5SX2 - chains A and B; structure by X-ray diffraction, 2.15 A resolution.

== Chain A (and B) ==
Protein: Catalase-peroxidase
Source organism: Burkholderia pseudomallei (strain 1710b)
Notes: EC 1.11.1.21; chain B of this document is another copy of the same molecule, construct and numbering; everything in this record applies to it too
Reference sequence: Q3JNW6 (KATG_BURP1); residues 21-748 here correspond to UniProt positions 1-728 (UniProt number = residue number - 20)
Sequence (728 residues; row label = number of the first residue in the row):
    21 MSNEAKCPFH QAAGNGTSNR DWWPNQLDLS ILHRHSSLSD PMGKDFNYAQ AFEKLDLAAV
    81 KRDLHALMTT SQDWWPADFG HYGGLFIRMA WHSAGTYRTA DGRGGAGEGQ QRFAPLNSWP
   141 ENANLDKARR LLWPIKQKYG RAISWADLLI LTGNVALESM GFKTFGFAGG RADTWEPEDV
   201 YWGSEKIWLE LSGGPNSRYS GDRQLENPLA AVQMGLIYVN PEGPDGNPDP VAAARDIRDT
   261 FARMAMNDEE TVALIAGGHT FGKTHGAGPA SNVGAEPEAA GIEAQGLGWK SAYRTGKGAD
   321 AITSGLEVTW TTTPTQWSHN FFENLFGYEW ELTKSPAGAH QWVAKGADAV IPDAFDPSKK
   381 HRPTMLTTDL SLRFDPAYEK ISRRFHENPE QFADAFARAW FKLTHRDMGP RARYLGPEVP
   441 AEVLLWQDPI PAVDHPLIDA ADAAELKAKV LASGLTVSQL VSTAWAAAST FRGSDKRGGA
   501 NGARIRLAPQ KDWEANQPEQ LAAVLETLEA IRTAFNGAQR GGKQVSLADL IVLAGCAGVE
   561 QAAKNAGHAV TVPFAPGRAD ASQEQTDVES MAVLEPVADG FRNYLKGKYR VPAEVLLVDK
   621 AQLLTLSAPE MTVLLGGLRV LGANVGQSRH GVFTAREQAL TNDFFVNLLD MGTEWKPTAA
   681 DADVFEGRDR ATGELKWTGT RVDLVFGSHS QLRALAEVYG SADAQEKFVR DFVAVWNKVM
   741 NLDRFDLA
Not modelled in the structure: 21-35
Differences from the reference sequence: engineered mutation Glu141 (Asp121 in Q3JNW6)
Modified residues: Trp111 (1-hydroperoxy-L-tryptophan; TOX)
Covalently attached groups: covalent link Trp111-Tyr238; covalent link Tyr238-Met264
Bound ions: Na+: Gly122, Gly124, Ser494; heme Fe near His279 (its only coordinating residue here)
Ligand contacts:
  - heme (HEM): Asp98, Gly104, Leu105, Ile107, Arg108, Trp111, Glu141, Val239, Pro241, Ile257, Phe261, Leu274, Ile275, Gly278, His279, Phe281, Gly282, Lys283, Thr284, His285, Thr323, Ser324, Leu326, Trp330, Leu386, Thr388, Phe416, Trp420
  - oxygen molecule (OXY), molecule 1: Arg108, Trp111, His112, Glu141, Ile237
  - oxygen molecule (OXY), molecule 2: Trp111, Glu141, Ile237, Tyr238, Val239
Swiss-Prot annotation at these positions:
  - active site: His112 (Proton acceptor)
  - binding site (heme b): His279
  - site: Arg108 (Transition state stabilizer)
  - cross-link: Trp111 to Tyr238 (Tryptophyl-tyrosyl-methioninium (Trp-Tyr) (with M-244)), Tyr238 to Met264 (Tryptophyl-tyrosyl-methioninium (Tyr-Met) (with W-91))

== How chain A and chain B interact ==
Contacting residue pairs (159):
  Gly36(A) with Tyr201(B); Gly203(B); Ser204(B)
  Thr37(A) with Gly203(B), hydrogen bond (backbone-backbone); Ser204(B), hydrogen bond (side chain-backbone); Glu205(B), hydrogen bond (side chain-backbone); Lys206(B), hydrogen bond
  Asn39(A) with Ala134(B), hydrogen bond (side chain-backbone); Pro135(B); Pro197(B)
  Trp42(A) with Glu205(B); Lys206(B); Ile207(B); Trp208(B), hydrophobic; Met234(B), hydrophobic
  Trp43(A) with Pro135(B), hydrophobic; Ser138(B); Trp208(B), hydrophobic; Glu296(B), hydrogen bond; Glu298(B); Ala299(B)
  Gln46(A) with Glu298(B), hydrogen bond (side chain-backbone)
  His53(A) with Leu58(B); Ser59(B)
  Arg54(A) with Leu58(B)
  Ser56(A) with Ser56(B); Leu58(B)
  Leu58(A) with His53(B); Arg54(B); Ser56(B); Ser627(B); Pro629(B)
  Ser59(A) with His53(B); Pro629(B)
  Pro61(A) with Leu715(B), hydrophobic; Val718(B), hydrophobic; Tyr719(B); Lys727(B), hydrogen bond (backbone-side chain)
  Met62(A) with Val718(B), hydrophobic
  Lys64(A) with Lys64(B)
  Trp94(A) with Met671(B), hydrophobic; Arg690(B)
  Arg132(A) with Ser710(B); Ala714(B); Glu717(B), salt bridge
  Phe133(A) with Ser710(B); Ala714(B), hydrophobic
  Ala134(A) with Asn39(B), hydrogen bond (backbone-side chain); Ser710(B)
  Pro135(A) with Asn39(B); Trp43(B), hydrophobic
  Asn137(A) with Ser710(B)
  Ser138(A) with Trp43(B)
  Arg150(A) with Met671(B); Arg713(B)
  Trp153(A) with Leu669(B), hydrogen bond (side chain-backbone); Glu717(B); Gly720(B); Ser721(B)
  Gln157(A) with Gly720(B), hydrogen bond (side chain-backbone); Ser721(B); Ala722(B), hydrogen bond (backbone-backbone)
  Lys158(A) with Ala722(B)
  Gly160(A) with Ser721(B); Asp723(B)
  Arg161(A) with Asp723(B), salt bridge
  Trp165(A) with Glu717(B), hydrogen bond
  Trp195(A) with Gln711(B); Ala714(B); Val718(B), hydrophobic
  Glu196(A) with Gln711(B)
  Pro197(A) with Asn39(B); Gln711(B)
  Tyr201(A) with Gly36(B)
  Gly203(A) with Thr37(B), hydrogen bond (backbone-backbone)
  Ser204(A) with Gly36(B); Thr37(B), hydrogen bond (backbone-side chain)
  Glu205(A) with Thr37(B), hydrogen bond (backbone-side chain); Trp42(B)
  Lys206(A) with Thr37(B); Asp41(B), salt bridge; Trp42(B)
  Ile207(A) with Trp42(B)
  Trp208(A) with Trp42(B), hydrophobic; Trp43(B), hydrophobic
  Met234(A) with Trp42(B), hydrophobic
  Glu296(A) with Trp43(B), hydrogen bond
  Glu298(A) with Trp43(B); Gln46(B); Ser710(B), hydrogen bond
  Ala299(A) with Trp43(B)
  Ile302(A) with Phe685(B), hydrophobic; Arg701(B); Ser708(B)
  Glu303(A) with Trp675(B); Pro677(B); Phe685(B)
  Gln305(A) with Leu668(B); Trp675(B); Leu704(B), hydrogen bond (side chain-backbone); Gly707(B); Ser708(B); Arg713(B), hydrogen bond (backbone-side chain)
  Gly306(A) with Gly707(B); Ser708(B)
  Leu307(A) with Met671(B), hydrophobic
  Ser627(A) with Leu58(B)
  Pro629(A) with Leu58(B); Ser59(B); Asp60(B)
  Leu668(A) with Gln305(B)
  Leu669(A) with Trp153(B), hydrogen bond (backbone-side chain)
  Met671(A) with Trp94(B), hydrophobic; Arg150(B); Leu307(B), hydrophobic
  Trp675(A) with Glu303(B); Gln305(B)
  Phe685(A) with Ile302(B), hydrophobic; Glu303(B)
  Arg690(A) with Trp94(B)
  Arg701(A) with Ile302(B)
  Leu704(A) with Gln305(B), hydrogen bond (backbone-side chain)
  Val705(A) with Ile302(B), hydrophobic
  Gly707(A) with Gln305(B); Gly306(B)
  Ser708(A) with Ile302(B); Gln305(B); Gly306(B)
  Ser710(A) with Arg132(B); Phe133(B); Ala134(B); Asn137(B); Glu298(B), hydrogen bond
  Gln711(A) with Trp195(B); Glu196(B); Pro197(B)
  Arg713(A) with Arg150(B); Gln305(B), hydrogen bond (side chain-backbone)
  Ala714(A) with Arg132(B); Phe133(B), hydrophobic; Trp195(B)
  Leu715(A) with Pro61(B), hydrophobic
  Glu717(A) with Arg132(B), salt bridge; Trp153(B); Trp165(B), hydrogen bond
  Val718(A) with Pro61(B), hydrophobic; Met62(B), hydrophobic; Trp195(B), hydrophobic
  Tyr719(A) with Pro61(B)
  Gly720(A) with Trp153(B); Gln157(B), hydrogen bond (backbone-side chain)
  Ser721(A) with Trp153(B); Gln157(B); Gly160(B)
  Ala722(A) with Gln157(B), hydrogen bond (backbone-backbone); Lys158(B)
  Asp723(A) with Gly160(B); Arg161(B), salt bridge
  Lys727(A) with Pro61(B), hydrogen bond (side chain-backbone)
Other interface residues (no listed pair), chain A (86 interface residues in all): Asp41, Leu52, His55, Asp60, Gly63, Lys156, Tyr159, Gly301, Glu614, Val666, Lys676, Pro677, Asp731
Other interface residues (no listed pair), chain B (85 interface residues in all): Leu52, Gly63, Lys156, Tyr159, Gly301, Glu614, Val666, Lys676, Val705, Asp731

== Summary ==
The interface between chain A and chain B involves 86 residues on one side and 85 on the other, with 28
hydrogen bonds and 5 salt bridges. Among the polar pairs are Arg132(A)-Glu717(B), Arg161(A)-Asp723(B) and
Lys206(A)-Asp41(B). Ligands of chain A: heme and oxygen molecule.
Both chains are Catalase-peroxidase (Burkholderia pseudomallei (strain 1710b)). Entry 5SX2 (Crystal structure
of the D141E mutant of B. pseudomallei KatG at pH 8.0) was determined by X-ray diffraction, deposited together
with 5SX1.
